PDB entry 4APA | X-ray diffraction, 2.04 A resolution | chains B and C of the 4 polymer chains in the assembly

== Chain B (and C) ==
Protein: Fumarate hydratase class II
Source organism: Mycobacterium tuberculosis
Notes: EC 4.2.1.2; chain C of this document is another copy of the same molecule, construct and numbering; everything in this record applies to it too
UniProtKB: O53446 (FUMC_MYCTU); numbering as in UniProt (aligned over 2-474)
Sequence (474 residues; row label = number of the first residue in the row):
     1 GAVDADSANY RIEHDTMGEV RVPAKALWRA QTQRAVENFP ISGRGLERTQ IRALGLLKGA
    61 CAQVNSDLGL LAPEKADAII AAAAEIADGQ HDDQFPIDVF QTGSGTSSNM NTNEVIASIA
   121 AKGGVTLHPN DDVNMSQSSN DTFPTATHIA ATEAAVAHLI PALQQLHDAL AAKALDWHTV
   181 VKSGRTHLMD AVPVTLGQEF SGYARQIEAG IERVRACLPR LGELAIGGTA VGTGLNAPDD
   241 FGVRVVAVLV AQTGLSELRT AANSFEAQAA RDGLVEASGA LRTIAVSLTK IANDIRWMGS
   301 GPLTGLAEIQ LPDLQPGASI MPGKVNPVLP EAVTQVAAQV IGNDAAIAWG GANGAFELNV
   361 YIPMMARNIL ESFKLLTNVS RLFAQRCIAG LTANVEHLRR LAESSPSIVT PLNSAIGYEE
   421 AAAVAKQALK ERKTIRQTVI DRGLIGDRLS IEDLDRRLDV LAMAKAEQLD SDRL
Unresolved in the structure: 1-8, 315-323, 467-474 (chain C: 1-8, 15-19, 315-323, 468-474)
Differences from the reference sequence: expression tag (1); engineered mutation Ala-318 (Ser in O53446)
Reported in the primary citation:
  - mutagenesis - S318A: abolished catalytic activity on fumarate
  - catalytic residues: His-187 (citing earlier work)

== Chain B / chain C interface ==
Residue-residue contacts - 84 pairs, chain B then chain C:
  Glu-37(B) / Arg-386(C)  hydrogen bond (backbone-side chain)
  Asn-38(B) / Leu-314(C)  hydrogen bond (side chain-backbone)
  Asn-38(B) / Leu-382(C)
  Asn-38(B) / Arg-386(C)
  Pro-40(B) / Asn-378(C)
  Pro-40(B) / Leu-382(C)
  Ile-41(B) / Ala-332(C)  hydrophobic
  Ile-41(B) / Val-336(C)  hydrophobic
  Ile-41(B) / Leu-375(C)  hydrophobic
  Ile-41(B) / Asn-378(C)  hydrogen bond (backbone-side chain)
  Ile-41(B) / Leu-382(C)  hydrophobic
  Ser-42(B) / Lys-374(C)  hydrogen bond (backbone-side chain)
  Ser-42(B) / Leu-375(C)
  Arg-44(B) / Arg-44(C)
  Glu-47(B) / Arg-44(C)  salt bridge
  Phe-100(B) / Gln-335(C)
  Phe-100(B) / Val-336(C)  hydrophobic
  Phe-100(B) / Gln-339(C)
  Phe-100(B) / Leu-375(C)  hydrophobic
  Gln-101(B) / Gln-335(C)  hydrogen bond (backbone-side chain)
  Thr-102(B) / Val-328(C)
  Thr-102(B) / Glu-331(C)
  Gly-103(B) / Glu-331(C)  hydrogen bond (backbone-side chain)
  Gly-103(B) / Gln-335(C)
  Arg-296(B) / Val-360(C)
  Arg-296(B) / Tyr-361(C)  hydrogen bond
  Trp-297(B) / Phe-356(C)  hydrophobic
  Leu-314(B) / Asn-38(C)  hydrogen bond (backbone-side chain)
  Val-328(B) / Phe-39(C)  hydrophobic
  Val-328(B) / Thr-102(C)
  Glu-331(B) / Thr-102(C)
  Glu-331(B) / Gly-103(C)  hydrogen bond (side chain-backbone)
  Glu-331(B) / Val-360(C)
  Ala-332(B) / Ile-41(C)  hydrophobic
  Thr-334(B) / Tyr-361(C)  hydrogen bond
  Gln-335(B) / Phe-100(C)
  Gln-335(B) / Gln-101(C)  hydrogen bond (side chain-backbone)
  Gln-335(B) / Gly-103(C)
  Gln-335(B) / Tyr-361(C)
  Gln-335(B) / Pro-363(C)
  Gln-335(B) / Met-364(C)  hydrogen bond (side chain-backbone)
  Val-336(B) / Ile-41(C)  hydrophobic
  Val-336(B) / Phe-100(C)  hydrophobic
  Ala-338(B) / Ala-346(C)
  Ala-338(B) / Trp-349(C)
  Ala-338(B) / Met-364(C)  hydrophobic
  Gln-339(B) / Phe-100(C)
  Gln-339(B) / Arg-367(C)  hydrogen bond
  Gln-339(B) / Asn-368(C)  hydrogen bond
  Ile-341(B) / Trp-349(C)  hydrophobic
  Gly-342(B) / Gly-342(C)
  Gly-342(B) / Ala-346(C)
  Ala-346(B) / Ala-338(C)
  Ala-346(B) / Gly-342(C)
  Trp-349(B) / Ala-338(C)
  Trp-349(B) / Ile-341(C)  hydrophobic
  Phe-356(B) / Trp-297(C)  hydrophobic
  Val-360(B) / Arg-296(C)
  Val-360(B) / Glu-331(C)
  Val-360(B) / Gln-335(C)
  Tyr-361(B) / Arg-296(C)  hydrogen bond
  Tyr-361(B) / Thr-334(C)  hydrogen bond
  Tyr-361(B) / Gln-335(C)
  Pro-363(B) / Gln-335(C)
  Met-364(B) / Gln-335(C)  hydrogen bond (backbone-side chain)
  Met-364(B) / Ala-338(C)  hydrophobic
  Met-364(B) / Gln-339(C)
  Arg-367(B) / Gln-339(C)  hydrogen bond
  Arg-367(B) / Arg-367(C)
  Arg-367(B) / Glu-371(C)  salt bridge
  Asn-368(B) / Gln-339(C)  hydrogen bond
  Glu-371(B) / Arg-367(C)  salt bridge
  Lys-374(B) / Ser-42(C)  hydrogen bond (side chain-backbone)
  Leu-375(B) / Ile-41(C)
  Leu-375(B) / Ser-42(C)
  Leu-375(B) / Phe-100(C)  hydrophobic
  Asn-378(B) / Pro-40(C)
  Asn-378(B) / Ile-41(C)  hydrogen bond (side chain-backbone)
  Val-379(B) / Ile-41(C)  hydrophobic
  Leu-382(B) / Asn-38(C)
  Leu-382(B) / Pro-40(C)
  Leu-382(B) / Ile-41(C)  hydrophobic
  Arg-386(B) / Glu-37(C)  hydrogen bond (side chain-backbone)
  Arg-386(B) / Asn-38(C)
Also at the interface, not in a pair above, chain B (45 interface residues in all): Phe-39, Asn-293, Leu-329, Ala-345, Ile-362
Also at the interface, not in a pair above, chain C (44 interface residues in all): Asn-293, Leu-329, Ala-345, Ile-362, Val-379

== In short ==
Chain B and chain C form an interface of 45 and 44 residues respectively; the contacts include 22 hydrogen
bonds and 3 salt bridges. Among the polar pairs are Glu-47(B)/Arg-44(C), Arg-367(B)/Glu-371(C) and
Glu-37(B)/Arg-386(C). The paper reports the catalytic residue His-187(B); S318A of chain B abolishes catalytic
activity on fumarate.
Both chains are Fumarate hydratase class II (Mycobacterium tuberculosis). Entry 4APA (Crystal structure of
Mycobacterium tuberculosis fumarase (Rv1098c) S318A in apo form) was determined by X-ray diffraction together
with 4ADL, 4ADM and 4APB from the same study.
